Entry 2PYS (X-ray diffraction, 1.80 A resolution); this record covers chains A and B.

# Chain A (and B)
Name: Cyanovirin-N
From: Nostoc ellipsosporum
Notes: chain B of this document is another copy of the same molecule, construct and numbering; everything in this record applies to it too
UniProtKB: P81180 (CVN_NOSEL); residues 1-101 here = UniProt positions 1-101
Sequence (109 residues; numbered 1 to 109; the number before each row is that of its first residue):
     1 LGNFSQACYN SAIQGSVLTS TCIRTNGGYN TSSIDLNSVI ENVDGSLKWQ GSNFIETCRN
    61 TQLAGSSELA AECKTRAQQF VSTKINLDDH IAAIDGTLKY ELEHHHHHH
Not modelled in the structure: 1, 103-109 (chain B: 1, 105-109)
Disulfide bonds: C8-C22, C58-C73
Differences from the reference sequence: engineered mutation N3 (Lys in P81180), A7 (Thr in P81180), I23 (Glu in P81180), G51 (Pro in P81180), A93 (Asn in P81180); cloning artifact (102-103); expression tag (104-109)
Swiss-Prot annotation at these positions:
  - mutagenesis: N30 (N30A/Q/V: Prevents N-glycosylation upon overexpression in yeast without changing anti-HIV activity), S52 (S52P: Protein is exclusively dimeric and has moderate anti-HIV activity)

# Interface between chain A and chain B
Contacting residue pairs (21):
  Q14(A) - S38(B)
  Q14(A) - V39(B)
  Q14(A) - Q50(B)
  Q14(A) - Y100(B)
  Q14(A) - L102(B)
  G15(A) - S38(B)
  G15(A) - G51(B)
  G15(A) - S52(B)
  S16(A) - S38(B)  hydrogen bond (backbone-backbone)
  V17(A) - S38(B)
  V17(A) - V39(B)  hydrophobic
  V17(A) - Y100(B)  hydrophobic
  T19(A) - L102(B)
  T31(A) - E101(B)
  T31(A) - H104(B)
  S33(A) - Y100(B)  hydrogen bond (side chain-backbone)
  D35(A) - S38(B)
  I55(A) - N37(B)
  I55(A) - S52(B)
  I55(A) - N53(B)  hydrogen bond (backbone-side chain)
  E56(A) - N53(B)  hydrogen bond (backbone-side chain)
Also at the interface, not in a pair above, chain A (12 interface residues in all): T21, N37
Also at the interface, not in a pair above, chain B (15 interface residues in all): D35, E56, K99, E103

# Summary
Chain A and chain B form an interface of 12 and 15 residues respectively; the contacts include 4 hydrogen
bonds. Among the polar pairs are S33(A)-Y100(B), I55(A)-N53(B) and E56(A)-N53(B). UniProt lists 2 mutagenesis
sites on chain A.
Chain A and chain B are both Cyanovirin-N (Nostoc ellipsosporum); the structure, Crystal Structure of a Five
Site Mutated Cyanovirin-N with a Mannose Dimer Bound at 1.8 A ..., was determined by X-ray diffraction (same
publication as 2Z21).
